Entry 4GHG (X-ray diffraction, 1.50 A resolution); this record covers chains A and B of the 4 polymer chains in the assembly.

Chain A (and B):
Name: Homoprotocatechuate 2,3-dioxygenase
Organism: Brevibacterium fuscum
Notes: EC 1.13.11.15; chain B of this document is another copy of the same molecule, construct and numbering; everything in this record applies to it too
UniProtKB: Q45135 (Q45135_9MICO); residues 1-365 here = UniProt positions 1-365
Sequence (365 residues; numbered 1 to 365; the number before each row is that of its first residue):
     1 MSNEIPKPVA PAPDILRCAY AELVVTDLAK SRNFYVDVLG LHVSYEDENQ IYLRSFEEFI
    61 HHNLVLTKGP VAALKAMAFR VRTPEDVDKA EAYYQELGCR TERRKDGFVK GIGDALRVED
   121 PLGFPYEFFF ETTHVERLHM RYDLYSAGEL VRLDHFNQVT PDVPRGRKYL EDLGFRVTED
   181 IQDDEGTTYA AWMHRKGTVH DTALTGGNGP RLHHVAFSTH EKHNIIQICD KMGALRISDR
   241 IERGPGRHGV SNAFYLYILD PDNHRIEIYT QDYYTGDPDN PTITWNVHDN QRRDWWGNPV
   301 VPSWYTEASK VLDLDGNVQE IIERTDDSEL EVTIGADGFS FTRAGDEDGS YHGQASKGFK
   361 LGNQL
Disordered / not traced: 1-2, 359-365 (chain B: 1-2, 363-365)
Ion coordination: Fe2+: His155, His214, Glu267
Reported in the primary citation:
  - binding site for 2-(3,4-dihydroxyphenyl)acetic acid: His248, Tyr257
  - catalytic residues: His200 (citing earlier work)
  - catalytic residues: Tyr257 (proposed by the authors, not directly observed)

Chain A / chain B interface:
Pairs across the interface (68):
  Leu16(A) - Gly276(B)
  Leu16(A) - Asp277(B)
  Leu16(A) - Pro278(B)
  Arg17(A) - Tyr274(B)
  Arg17(A) - Asp277(B)  salt bridge
  Glu57(A) - Tyr273(B)
  Phe59(A) - Asp277(B)
  Phe59(A) - Asp279(B)
  Phe59(A) - Pro281(B)
  Ile60(A) - Asp277(B)
  Arg80(A) - Asp277(B)  salt bridge
  Arg80(A) - Asp279(B)  salt bridge
  Arg82(A) - Pro278(B)
  His134(A) - Asp279(B)  salt bridge
  Arg137(A) - Tyr273(B)
  Arg137(A) - Tyr274(B)  hydrogen bond (side chain-backbone)
  Arg137(A) - Asn280(B)  hydrogen bond
  Arg137(A) - Pro281(B)  hydrogen bond (side chain-backbone)
  Arg137(A) - Ile283(B)
  His139(A) - Asn252(B)  hydrogen bond (backbone-side chain)
  His139(A) - Tyr273(B)
  Met140(A) - His248(B)
  Met140(A) - Gly249(B)
  Met140(A) - Asn252(B)
  Met140(A) - Trp285(B)  hydrophobic
  Met140(A) - Trp295(B)  hydrophobic
  Tyr142(A) - Arg247(B)  hydrogen bond
  Tyr142(A) - Asn252(B)  hydrogen bond
  Tyr142(A) - Trp295(B)
  Arg152(A) - Asp272(B)  hydrogen bond (side chain-backbone)
  Arg152(A) - Tyr273(B)
  Arg152(A) - Tyr274(B)
  His220(A) - Gln271(B)
  Glu221(A) - Glu221(B)
  Glu221(A) - Lys222(B)  salt bridge
  Glu221(A) - Gln271(B)  hydrogen bond
  Lys222(A) - Glu221(B)  salt bridge
  Arg247(A) - Tyr142(B)  hydrogen bond
  His248(A) - Met140(B)
  Gly249(A) - Met140(B)
  Asn252(A) - His139(B)  hydrogen bond (side chain-backbone)
  Asn252(A) - Met140(B)
  Asn252(A) - Tyr142(B)  hydrogen bond
  Gln271(A) - His220(B)
  Gln271(A) - Glu221(B)  hydrogen bond
  Asp272(A) - Arg152(B)  hydrogen bond (backbone-side chain)
  Tyr273(A) - Glu57(B)
  Tyr273(A) - Arg137(B)
  Tyr273(A) - His139(B)
  Tyr273(A) - Arg152(B)
  Tyr274(A) - Arg17(B)
  Tyr274(A) - Arg137(B)  hydrogen bond (backbone-side chain)
  Tyr274(A) - Arg152(B)
  Gly276(A) - Leu16(B)
  Asp277(A) - Leu16(B)
  Asp277(A) - Arg17(B)  salt bridge
  Asp277(A) - Phe59(B)
  Asp277(A) - Arg80(B)  salt bridge
  Pro278(A) - Leu16(B)
  Pro278(A) - Arg82(B)
  Asp279(A) - Phe59(B)
  Asp279(A) - Arg80(B)  salt bridge
  Asp279(A) - His134(B)  salt bridge
  Asn280(A) - Arg137(B)  hydrogen bond
  Pro281(A) - Phe59(B)
  Ile283(A) - His139(B)
  Trp295(A) - Met140(B)  hydrophobic
  Trp295(A) - Tyr142(B)
Other interface residues (no listed pair), chain A (34 interface residues in all): Phe130, Trp285
Other interface residues (no listed pair), chain B (35 interface residues in all): Ile60, Phe130, Lys196

Summary:
The interface between chain A and chain B involves 34 residues on one side and 35 on the other; the contacts
include 15 hydrogen bonds and 10 salt bridges. Polar pairs include Arg17(A)-Asp277(B), Arg80(A)-Asp277(B) and
Arg80(A)-Asp279(B). From the paper: catalytic residues His200(A) and Tyr257(A); a binding site for
2-(3,4-dihydroxyphenyl)acetic acid at His248(A) and Tyr257(A).
Chain A and chain B are both Homoprotocatechuate 2,3-dioxygenase (Brevibacterium fuscum); the structure,
Structure of Homoprotocatechuate 2,3-Dioxygenase from B.fuscum in complex with HPCA at 1.50 Ang resolution,
was determined by X-ray diffraction, deposited together with 4GHC, 4GHD, 4GHE, 4GHF and 4GHH.
